2QK9 - chains C and A of the 3 polymer chains in the assembly; structure by X-ray diffraction, 2.55 A resolution.

[Chain C]
Molecule: 18-nt DNA strand
Sequence (18 nucleotides; each row starts with the number of its first residue):
    19 GGAATCAGGT GTCGCACT
Small-molecule neighbours: hexane-1,6-diamine (16D): DT28, DG29, DT30

[Chain A]
Name: Ribonuclease H1
From: Homo sapiens
Notes: EC 3.1.26.4; fragment: C-terminal domain (residues 134-286)
Reference sequence: O60930 (RNH1_HUMAN); residues 136-286 here = UniProt positions 136-286
Amino-acid sequence (154 residues; numbered 133 to 286; the number before each row is that of its first residue):
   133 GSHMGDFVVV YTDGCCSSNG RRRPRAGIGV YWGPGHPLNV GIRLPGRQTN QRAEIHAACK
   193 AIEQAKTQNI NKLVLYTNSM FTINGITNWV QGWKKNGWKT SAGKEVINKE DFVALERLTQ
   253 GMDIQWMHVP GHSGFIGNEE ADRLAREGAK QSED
Not modelled in the structure: 133
Sequence notes: expression tag (133-135); engineered mutation Asn210 (Asp in O60930)
Metal / ion sites: Na+: Asp145, Glu186, Asn210 (shared with 2 residues of chain B)
Small-molecule neighbours: citrate anion (FLC): Asn171, Val172, Gly173, Leu276, Glu279, Gly280, Gln283
Curated features (UniProtKB/Swiss-Prot):
  - binding site (Mg(2+)): Asp145, Glu186, Asp274
  - natural variant: Val142 (V142I: In PEOB2), Ala185 (A185V: In PEOB2)
What the authors report for this chain:
  - catalytic residues: Asp145, Glu186, Asp274
  - mutagenesis - D210N: abolished catalytic activity
  - binding site for the 18-nt RNA strand: Cys148, Ser150, Asn151, Glu186, Met212
  - binding site for the 18-nt DNA strand (chain C): Arg179, Thr181, Trp221, Trp225, Ser233, Asn240
  - specificity-determining residues: Trp221 (proposed by the authors, not directly observed)
  - conformationally variable residues (loop rearrangement): Arg153 to Arg157, Gly263 to Phe267
  - catalytic residues: His264 (proposed by the authors, not directly observed)

[Chain C / chain A interface]
Contacting residue pairs - 25 pairs, chain C then chain A:
  DA21(C) - Glu271(A)  phosphate contact
  DG27(C) - Asn151(A)  hydrogen bond to the base
  DT28(C) - Asn151(A)  hydrogen bond to the base
  DT28(C) - Gly152(A)  phosphate contact
  DG29(C) - Asn151(A)  hydrogen bond to the sugar
  DG29(C) - Thr181(A)  phosphate contact
  DG29(C) - Asn182(A)  hydrogen bond to the base
  DG29(C) - Gln183(A)  hydrogen bond to the base
  DT30(C) - Arg179(A)  salt bridge to the phosphate
  DT30(C) - Thr181(A)  hydrogen bond to the phosphate
  DT30(C) - Gln183(A)  hydrogen bond to the sugar
  DT30(C) - Arg184(A)  phosphate contact
  DT30(C) - Ile239(A)  phosphate contact
  DT30(C) - Asn240(A)  hydrogen bond to the phosphate
  DC31(C) - Phe213(A)  sugar contact
  DC31(C) - Trp221(A)  sugar contact
  DC31(C) - Trp225(A)  phosphate contact
  DC31(C) - Thr232(A)  phosphate contact
  DC31(C) - Val238(A)  phosphate contact
  DC31(C) - Ile239(A)  hydrogen bond to the phosphate
  DG32(C) - Trp221(A)  sugar contact
  DG32(C) - Trp225(A)  hydrogen bond to the phosphate
  DG32(C) - Thr232(A)  phosphate contact
  DG32(C) - Ser233(A)  hydrogen bond to the phosphate
  DC33(C) - Ser233(A)  base contact
Also at the interface, not in a pair above, chain A (18 interface residues in all): Lys231, Glu237

[In short]
The interface between chain C and chain A involves 8 residues on one side and 18 on the other; the contacts
include 11 hydrogen bonds and 1 salt bridge. Polar contacts include DG27(C)-Asn151(A), DT28(C)-Asn151(A) and
DG29(C)-Asn182(A). From the paper: catalytic residues Asp145(A), Glu186(A) and Asp274(A) among others; D210N
of chain A abolishes catalytic activity.
Here chain C is an 18-nt DNA strand and chain A is Ribonuclease H1 (Homo sapiens). Entry 2QK9 (Human RNase H
catalytic domain mutant D210N in complex with 18-mer RNA/DNA hybrid) was determined by X-ray diffraction,
deposited together with 2QKB and 2QKK.
